1TWG - chains B and J of the 10 polymer chains in the assembly; structure by X-ray diffraction, 3.30 A resolution.

# Chain B
Name: DNA-directed RNA polymerase II 140 kDa polypeptide
Source organism: Saccharomyces cerevisiae
Notes: EC 2.7.7.6
UniProt: P08518 (RPB2_YEAST); residues 1-1224 here = UniProt positions 1-1224
Sequence (1224 residues; numbered 1 to 1224; the number before each row is that of its first residue):
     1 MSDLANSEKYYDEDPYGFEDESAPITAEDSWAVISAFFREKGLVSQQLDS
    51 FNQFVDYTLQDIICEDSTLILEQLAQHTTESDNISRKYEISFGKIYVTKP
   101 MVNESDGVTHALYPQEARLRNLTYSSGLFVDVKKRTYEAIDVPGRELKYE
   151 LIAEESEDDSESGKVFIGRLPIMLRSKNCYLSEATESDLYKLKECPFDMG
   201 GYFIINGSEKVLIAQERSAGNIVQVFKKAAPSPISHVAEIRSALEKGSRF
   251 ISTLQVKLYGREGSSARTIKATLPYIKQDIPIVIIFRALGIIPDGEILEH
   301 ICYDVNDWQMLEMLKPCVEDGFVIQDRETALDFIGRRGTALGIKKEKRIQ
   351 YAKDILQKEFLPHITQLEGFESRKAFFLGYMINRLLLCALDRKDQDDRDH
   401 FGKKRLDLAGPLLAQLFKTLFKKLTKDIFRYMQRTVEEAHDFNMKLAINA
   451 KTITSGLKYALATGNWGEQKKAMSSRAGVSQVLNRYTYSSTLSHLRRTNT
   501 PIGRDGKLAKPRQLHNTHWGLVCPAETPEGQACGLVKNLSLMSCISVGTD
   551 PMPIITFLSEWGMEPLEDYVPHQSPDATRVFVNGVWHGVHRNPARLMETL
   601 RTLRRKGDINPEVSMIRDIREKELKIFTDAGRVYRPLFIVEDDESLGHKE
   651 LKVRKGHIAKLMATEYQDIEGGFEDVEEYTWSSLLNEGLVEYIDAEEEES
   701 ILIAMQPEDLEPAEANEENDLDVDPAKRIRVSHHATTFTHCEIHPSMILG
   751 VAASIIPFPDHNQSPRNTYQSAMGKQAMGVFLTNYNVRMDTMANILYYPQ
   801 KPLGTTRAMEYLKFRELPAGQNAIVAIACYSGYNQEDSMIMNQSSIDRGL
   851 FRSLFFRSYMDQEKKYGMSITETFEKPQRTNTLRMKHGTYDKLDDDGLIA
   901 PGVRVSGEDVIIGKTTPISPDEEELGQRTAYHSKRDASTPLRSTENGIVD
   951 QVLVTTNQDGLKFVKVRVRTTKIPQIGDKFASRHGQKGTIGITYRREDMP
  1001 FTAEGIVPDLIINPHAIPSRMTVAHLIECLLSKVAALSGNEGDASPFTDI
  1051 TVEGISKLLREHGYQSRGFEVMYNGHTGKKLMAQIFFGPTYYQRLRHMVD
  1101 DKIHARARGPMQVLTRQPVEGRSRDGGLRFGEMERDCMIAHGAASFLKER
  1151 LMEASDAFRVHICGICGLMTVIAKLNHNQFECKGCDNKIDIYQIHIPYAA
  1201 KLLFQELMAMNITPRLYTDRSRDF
Not modelled in the structure: 1-17, 71-88, 139-163, 438-445, 468-476, 503-508, 669-677, 713-721, 917-932, 1111-1126
Bound ions: Mn2+: D837 (together with CTP) (shared with 2 residues of chain A); Zn2+: C1163, C1166, C1182, C1185
Residues lining bound ligands: CTP (cytidine-5'-triphosphate): R766, Y769, D837, Q986, K987, R1020

# Chain J
Name: DNA-directed RNA polymerases I, II, and III 8.3 kDa polypeptide
Source organism: Saccharomyces cerevisiae
Notes: EC 2.7.7.6
UniProt: P22139 (RPB10_YEAST); residue numbers follow UniProt; this construct covers 1-70
Sequence (70 residues; numbered 1 to 70; the number before each row is that of its first residue):
     1 MIVPVRCFSCGKVVGDKWESYLNLLQEDELDEGTALSRLGLKRYCCRRMI
    51 LTHVDLIEKFLRYNPLEKRD
Not modelled in the structure: 65-70
Bound ions: Zn2+: C7, C10, C45, C46
Curated features (UniProtKB/Swiss-Prot):
  - binding site (Zn(2+)): C7, C10, C45, C46
  - cross-link: K59 (Glycyl lysine isopeptide (Lys-Gly) (interchain with G-Cter in ubiquitin))

# Interface between chain B and chain J
Contacting residue pairs - 62 pairs, chain B then chain J:
  S187(B) - R62(J)
  Y190(B) - K59(J)
  Y190(B) - R62(J)
  Y190(B) - Y63(J)  hydrophobic
  E194(B) - Y63(J)
  C195(B) - Y63(J)
  P196(B) - Y63(J)
  F197(B) - K59(J)
  T783(B) - F60(J)
  T783(B) - Y63(J)  hydrogen bond
  N784(B) - Y63(J)  hydrogen bond (backbone-side chain)
  Y785(B) - M1(J)
  L796(B) - M1(J)
  Y797(B) - M1(J)  hydrogen bond (backbone-backbone)
  Y798(B) - I2(J)
  Y798(B) - P4(J)  hydrophobic
  Y798(B) - F8(J)  hydrophobic
  P799(B) - M1(J)
  P799(B) - V54(J)
  Q800(B) - F8(J)
  Q800(B) - R48(J)
  Q800(B) - M49(J)
  Q800(B) - T52(J)  hydrogen bond
  K801(B) - L51(J)  hydrogen bond (side chain-backbone)
  K801(B) - T52(J)  hydrogen bond (backbone-backbone)
  K801(B) - H53(J)
  L803(B) - T52(J)
  R815(B) - V54(J)
  E816(B) - V54(J)
  E816(B) - L56(J)
  N822(B) - R48(J)  hydrogen bond (backbone-side chain)
  N822(B) - T52(J)  hydrogen bond
  I824(B) - S9(J)
  I824(B) - C45(J)  hydrophobic
  I824(B) - R48(J)
  S845(B) - F8(J)  hydrogen bond (side chain-backbone)
  S845(B) - S9(J)
  R848(B) - C7(J)
  R848(B) - F8(J)  hydrogen bond (side chain-backbone)
  R848(B) - S9(J)
  R848(B) - G11(J)
  G849(B) - F8(J)
  L850(B) - F8(J)
  R996(B) - S9(J)
  R996(B) - C10(J)
  E1004(B) - R43(J)
  I1006(B) - R43(J)
  V1007(B) - S9(J)
  D1009(B) - S9(J)  hydrogen bond
  D1009(B) - R48(J)  salt bridge
  K1033(B) - Y44(J)
  A1035(B) - L51(J)
  A1036(B) - Y44(J)  hydrophobic
  A1036(B) - R47(J)  hydrogen bond (backbone-side chain)
  L1037(B) - Y44(J)  hydrophobic
  L1037(B) - R47(J)  hydrogen bond (backbone-side chain)
  S1038(B) - G33(J)
  G1039(B) - E32(J)
  G1039(B) - L51(J)
  N1040(B) - E32(J)
  E1070(B) - Y44(J)  hydrogen bond
  F1087(B) - Y44(J)
Interface residues without a listed pair, chain B (47 interface residues in all): E186, K193, V780, I795, L817, P818, Q821, A823, Y1064
Interface residues without a listed pair, chain J (26 interface residues in all): R6

# Summary
47 residues of chain B and 26 residues of chain J are in contact, with 14 hydrogen bonds and 1 salt bridge.
Polar pairs include D1009(B)-R48(J), T783(B)-Y63(J) and N784(B)-Y63(J). Bound to chain B: CTP. UniProt lists 4
Zn2+-binding residues on chain J.
Chain B is DNA-directed RNA polymerase II 140 kDa polypeptide and chain J is DNA-directed RNA polymerases I,
II, and III 8.3 kDa polypeptide, both from Saccharomyces cerevisiae; the structure, RNA polymerase II
complexed with CTP, was determined by X-ray diffraction together with 1R9S, 1R9T, 1TWA, 1TWC, 1TWF and 1TWH
from the same study.
